8W41 - chains I and A of the 3 polymer chains in the assembly; structure by electron microscopy, 3.54 A resolution.

== Chain I ==
Molecule: Calmodulin-1
From: Mus musculus
Reference sequence: P0DP26 (CALM1_MOUSE); residue numbers follow UniProt; this construct covers 1-149
Chain sequence (149 residues; row label = number of the first residue in the row):
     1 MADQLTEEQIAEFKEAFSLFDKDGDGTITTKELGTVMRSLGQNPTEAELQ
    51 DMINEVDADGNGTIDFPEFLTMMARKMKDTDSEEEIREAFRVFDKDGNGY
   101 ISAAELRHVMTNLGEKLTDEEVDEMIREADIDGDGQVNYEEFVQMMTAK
Not modelled in the structure: 1-2, 149
Curated features (UniProtKB/Swiss-Prot):
  - binding site (Ca(2+)): D21, D23, D25, T27, E32, D57, D59, N61, T63, E68, D94, D96, N98, Y100, E105, D130, D132, D134, Q136, E141
  - modified residue: A2 (N-acetylalanine), K22 (N6-acetyllysine), T45 (Phosphothreonine), S82 (Phosphoserine), K95 (N6-acetyllysine), Y100 (Phosphotyrosine), S102 (Phosphoserine), T111 (Phosphothreonine), K116 (N6,N6,N6-trimethyllysine), Y139 (Phosphotyrosine)
  - cross-link: K22 (Glycyl lysine isopeptide (Lys-Gly) (interchain with G-Cter in SUMO2))
  - mutagenesis: E115 (E115A: Decreases interaction with SCN8A in the absence of calcium), E121 (E121A: Decreases interaction with SCN8A in the absence of calcium), E124 (E124A: Decreases interaction with SCN8A in the absence of calcium), E128 (E128A: Decreases interaction with SCN8A in the absence of calcium)

== Chain A ==
Molecule: Unconventional myosin-VI
From: Homo sapiens
Reference sequence: Q9UM54 (MYO6_HUMAN), isoform Q9UM54-1; residue numbers follow UniProt; this construct covers 1-1285
Chain sequence (1285 residues; numbered 1 to 1285; the number before each row is that of its first residue):
     1 MEDGKPVWAPHPTDGFQMGNIVDIGPDSLTIEPLNQKGKTFLALINQVFP
    51 AEEDSKKDVEDNCSLMYLNEATLLHNIKVRYSKDRIYTYVANILIAVNPY
   101 FDIPKIYSSEAIKSYQGKSLGTRPPHVFAIADKAFRDMKVLKMSQSIIVS
   151 GESGAGKTENTKFVLRYLTESYGTGQDIDDRIVEANPLLEAFGNAKTVRN
   201 NNSSRFGKFVEIHFNEKSSVVGGFVSHYLLEKSRICVQGKEERNYHIFYR
   251 LCAGASEDIREKLHLSSPDNFRYLNRGCTRYFANKETDKQILQNRKSPEY
   301 LKAGSMKDPLLDDHGDFIRMCTAMKKIGLDDEEKLDLFRVVAGVLHLGNI
   351 DFEEAGSTSGGCNLKNKSAQSLEYCAELLGLDQDDLRVSLTTRVMLTTAG
   401 GTKGTVIKVPLKVEQANNARDALAKTVYSHLFDHVVNRVNQCFPFETSSY
   451 FIGVLDIAGFEYFEHNSFEQFCINYCNEKLQQFFNERILKEEQELYQKEG
   501 LGVNEVHYVDNQDCIDLIEAKLVGILDILDEENRLPQPSDQHFTSAVHQK
   551 HKDHFRLTIPRKSKLAVHRNIRDDEGFIIRHFAGAVCYETTQFVEKNNDA
   601 LHMSLESLICESRDKFIRELFESSTNNNKDTKQKAGKLSFISVGNKFKTQ
   651 LNLLLDKLRSTGASFIRCIKPNLKMTSHHFEGAQILSQLQCSGMVSVLDL
   701 MQGGYPSRASFHELYNMYKKYMPDKLARLDPRLFCKALFKALGLNENDYK
   751 FGLTKVFFRPGKFAEFDQIMKSDPDHLAELVKRVNHWLTCSRWKKVQWCS
   801 LSVIKLKNKIKYRAEACIKMQKTIRMWLCKRRHKPRIDGLVKVGTLKKRL
   851 DKFNEVVSVLKDGKPEMNKQIKNLEISIDTLMAKIKSTMMTQEQIQKEYD
   901 ALVKSSEELLSALQKKKQQEEEAERLRRIQEEMEKERKRREEDEKRRRKE
   951 EEERRMKLEMEAKRKQEEEERKKREDDEKRIQAEVEAQLARQKEEESQQQ
  1001 AVLEQERRDRELALRIAQSEAELISDEAQADLALRRNDGTRPKMTPEQMA
  1051 KEMSEFLSRGPAVLATKAAAGTKKYDLSKWKYAELRDTINTSCDIELLAA
  1101 CREEFHRRLKVYHAWKSKNKKRNTETEQRAPKSVTDYDFAPFLNNSPQQN
  1151 PAAQIPARQREIEMNRQQRFFRIPFIRPADQYKDPQSKKKGWWYAHFDGP
  1201 WIARQMELHPDKPPILLVAGKDDMEMCELNLEETGLTRKRGAEILPRQFE
  1251 EIWERCGGIQYLQNAIESRQARPTYATAMLQSLLK
Not modelled in the structure: 1-2, 394-407, 624-638, 1022-1073, 1142-1164, 1269-1285
Bound ions: Mg2+: T158, S204 (together with ADP, phosphate ion)
Residues lining bound ligands: ADP (adenosine-5'-diphosphate): I86, Y87, N98, P99, Y100, F101, D102, Y107, E152, S153, G154, A155, G156, K157, T158, E159, N160, F163, N200, N202, S203, S204, D308, P309, L310, D456
Curated features (UniProtKB/Swiss-Prot):
  - region: F665 to N672 (Actin-binding), K782 to I810 (Required for binding calmodulin)
  - binding site (ATP): G151 to T158
  - modified residue: S267 (Phosphoserine), T405 (Phosphothreonine), S604 (Phosphoserine), S1025 (Phosphoserine)
  - natural variant: E216 (E216V: In DFNB37), H246 (H246R: In DFNHCM), C442 (C442Y: In DFNA22)
Reported in the primary citation:
  - contacts within the chain: R1086-D1223, H1106-W1201 (pi stacking), H1113-R1129 (cation-pi contact)
  - mutagenesis - I929Q, W1115Q: increased catalytic activity
  - disease-associated variants - R836H, L926Q, Y1112C, P1131S, R1172H, D1223N: increased catalytic activity
  - conformationally variable residues (side-chain flip): Y1182

== Chain I / chain A interface ==
Residue-residue contacts (72):
  E12(I) with I837(A)
  E15(I) with L840(A); V841(A), hydrogen bond (side chain-backbone)
  A16(I) with I837(A), hydrophobic
  S18(I) with K886(A)
  L19(I) with I837(A), hydrophobic; L840(A), hydrophobic; K886(A)
  F20(I) with R836(A); I837(A), hydrophobic
  T35(I) with C829(A), hydrogen bond (backbone-side chain)
  V36(I) with H833(A)
  R38(I) with R825(A); M826(A)
  S39(I) with C829(A); K834(A)
  L40(I) with K834(A)
  G41(I) with K830(A)
  N43(I) with K822(A); M826(A)
  P44(I) with K822(A)
  T45(I) with K822(A)
  E46(I) with R825(A), salt bridge
  D81(I) with K822(A), salt bridge
  E85(I) with K819(A)
  I86(I) with K819(A); T823(A)
  E88(I) with Y812(A), hydrogen bond
  A89(I) with A816(A)
  F90(I) with M820(A), hydrophobic; T823(A)
  V92(I) with Y812(A); A816(A), hydrophobic
  F93(I) with R813(A); A816(A), hydrophobic
  K95(I) with A1179(A)
  D96(I) with R1177(A); P1178(A); A1179(A)
  N98(I) with R1240(A), hydrogen bond (side chain-backbone); G1241(A)
  Y100(I) with K965(A); E968(A), hydrogen bond
  V109(I) with C817(A), hydrogen bond (backbone-side chain)
  M110(I) with Q821(A), hydrogen bond (backbone-side chain)
  L113(I) with R813(A); C817(A), hydrophobic; Q821(A), hydrogen bond (backbone-side chain)
  E115(I) with I818(A); Q821(A), hydrogen bond (backbone-side chain)
  L117(I) with I824(A), hydrophobic
  E121(I) with L828(A)
  E124(I) with R831(A), salt bridge
  M125(I) with I824(A), hydrophobic
  E128(I) with R831(A), salt bridge
  A129(I) with W827(A), hydrophobic
  D132(I) with K965(A), salt bridge
  G135(I) with K965(A), hydrogen bond (backbone-side chain)
  N138(I) with E961(A), hydrogen bond
  E141(I) with K957(A), salt bridge; L958(A); E961(A)
  F142(I) with I824(A), hydrophobic
  Q144(I) with K957(A), hydrogen bond
  M145(I) with W827(A), hydrogen bond
  M146(I) with T823(A); I824(A), hydrophobic; M826(A); W827(A), hydrophobic
  T147(I) with M826(A); K830(A), hydrogen bond (backbone-side chain)
  A148(I) with K830(A), hydrogen bond (backbone-side chain)
Other interface residues (no listed pair), chain I (53 interface residues in all): Q42, G97, G114, K116, E140
Other interface residues (no listed pair), chain A (40 interface residues in all): A814, R1172, P1174, W1192, A1242

== Summary ==
The interface between chain I and chain A involves 53 residues on one side and 40 on the other, with 15
hydrogen bonds and 6 salt bridges. Polar pairs include E46(I)-R825(A), D81(I)-K822(A) and E124(I)-R831(A). The
paper reports that I929Q, W1115Q and R836H of chain A, among others, increase catalytic activity;
conformational variability at Y1182(A); 8 substitutions were tested in all.
Chain I is Calmodulin-1 (Mus musculus) and chain A is Unconventional myosin-VI (Homo sapiens); the structure,
Cryo-EM structure of Myosin VI in the autoinhibited state, was determined by electron microscopy.
